Entry 2GBX (X-ray diffraction, 2.80 A resolution); this record covers chains E and F of the 6 polymer chains in the assembly.

# Chain E
Protein: Biphenyl 2,3-Dioxygenase Alpha Subunit
Organism: Sphingobium yanoikuyae
UniProtKB: A2TC87 (A2TC87_SPHYA); numbering as in UniProt (aligned over 1-454)
Amino-acid sequence (454 residues; numbered 1 to 454; the number before each row is that of its first residue):
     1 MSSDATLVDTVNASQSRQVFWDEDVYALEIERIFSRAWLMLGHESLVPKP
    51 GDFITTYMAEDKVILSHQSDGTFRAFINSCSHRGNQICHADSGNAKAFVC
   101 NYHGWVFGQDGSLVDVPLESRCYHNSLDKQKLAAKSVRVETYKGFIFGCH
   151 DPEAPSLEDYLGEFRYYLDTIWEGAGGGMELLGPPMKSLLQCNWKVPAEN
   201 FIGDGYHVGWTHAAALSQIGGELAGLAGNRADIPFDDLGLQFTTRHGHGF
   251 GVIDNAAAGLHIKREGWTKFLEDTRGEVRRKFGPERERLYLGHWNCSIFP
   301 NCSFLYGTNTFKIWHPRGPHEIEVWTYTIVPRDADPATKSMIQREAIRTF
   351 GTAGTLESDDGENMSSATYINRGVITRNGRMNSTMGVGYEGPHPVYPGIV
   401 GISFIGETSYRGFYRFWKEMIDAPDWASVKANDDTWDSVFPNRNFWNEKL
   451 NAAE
Not modelled in the structure: 1-5
Bound ions: 2Fe-2S cluster Fe: Cys-80, His-82, Cys-100, His-103; Fe ion: His-207, His-212, Asp-360
Residues lining bound ligands:
  - biphenyl (BNL): Asn-200, Phe-201, Asp-204, Gly-205, His-207, Val-208, Leu-223, Ile-253, Leu-260, His-293, Asn-295, Leu-305, Phe-350, Leu-356
  - 2Fe-2S cluster (FES): Cys-80, His-82, Arg-83, Asn-85, Cys-100, Tyr-102, His-103, Gly-104, Trp-105
Reported in the primary citation:
  - binding site for biphenyl: Gly-205, Leu-356
  - specificity-determining residues: Leu-223, Phe-235 (proposed by the authors, not directly observed)
  - specificity-determining residues: Leu-260, Thr-308, Leu-356

# Chain F
Protein: Biphenyl 2,3-Dioxygenase Beta Subunit
Organism: Sphingobium yanoikuyae
UniProtKB: A2TC88 (A2TC88_SPHYA); residues 1-174 here = UniProt positions 1-174
Amino-acid sequence (174 residues; row label = number of the first residue in the row):
     1 MSSEQIPVTPDVHYDIEAHYRAEVRMFQTGQYREWLQGMVAEDIHYWMPI
    51 YEQRLTRDRRPDPTPDDAAIYNDDFGELKQRVERLYSGQVWMEDPPSKIR
   101 YFVSNVEAFEAGNGELDVLSNILVYRNRRQTEVTVHTLGREDKLRRDGNG
   151 FKVFRRKLILDARVTQDKNLYFFC
Not modelled in the structure: 1-4
Bound ions: Zn2+ site 1 near His-19 (its only coordinating residue here); Zn2+ site 2 near His-45 (its only coordinating residue here); Zn2+ site 3 near His-136 (its only coordinating residue here)

# Interface between chain E and chain F
Contacting residue pairs (72; chain E residue first):
  Ala-90(E) with Gln-53(F); Leu-55(F), hydrophobic
  Asp-91(E) with Glu-52(F); Gln-53(F), hydrogen bond (side chain-backbone); Arg-163(F), salt bridge
  Ser-92(E) with Glu-52(F), hydrogen bond; Arg-60(F)
  Gly-93(E) with Arg-60(F)
  Asn-94(E) with Arg-57(F), hydrogen bond (backbone-side chain)
  Ala-95(E) with Arg-57(F)
  Pro-184(E) with Ile-50(F); Glu-52(F); Ala-68(F)
  Pro-185(E) with Ile-50(F); Arg-163(F), hydrogen bond (backbone-side chain)
  Met-186(E) with Ile-50(F), hydrophobic
  Lys-187(E) with Arg-163(F); Val-164(F); Thr-165(F), hydrogen bond (backbone-backbone)
  Ser-188(E) with Val-164(F); Thr-165(F)
  Leu-189(E) with Val-164(F), hydrophobic; Thr-165(F), hydrogen bond (backbone-backbone); Gln-166(F); Asp-167(F)
  Leu-190(E) with Lys-168(F)
  Trp-210(E) with Trp-91(F)
  Ala-214(E) with Gly-88(F); Gln-89(F)
  Gln-218(E) with Lys-79(F); Gln-80(F), hydrogen bond (side chain-backbone); Glu-83(F); Arg-84(F)
  Lys-263(E) with Asp-74(F), salt bridge; Glu-77(F), salt bridge
  Glu-323(E) with Val-164(F)
  Ser-340(E) with Asp-66(F), hydrogen bond
  Gln-343(E) with Asp-66(F), hydrogen bond (side chain-backbone); Asp-67(F); Ala-68(F)
  Arg-344(E) with Asn-72(F)
  Glu-345(E) with Glu-77(F)
  Ile-347(E) with Ala-69(F); Ile-70(F)
  Arg-348(E) with Asn-72(F), hydrogen bond (side chain-backbone); Asp-73(F), salt bridge; Glu-77(F), salt bridge; Arg-81(F)
  Thr-352(E) with Ile-70(F); Asn-169(F); Leu-170(F), hydrogen bond (backbone-backbone)
  Ala-353(E) with Ile-70(F), hydrophobic; Tyr-71(F); Arg-81(F), hydrogen bond (backbone-side chain); Leu-170(F); Tyr-171(F)
  Gly-354(E) with Tyr-171(F)
  Thr-355(E) with Arg-84(F), hydrogen bond (backbone-side chain)
  Ser-358(E) with Arg-84(F); Met-92(F); Asn-169(F); Tyr-171(F)
  Asp-359(E) with Arg-84(F), salt bridge; Val-90(F); Met-92(F)
  Gly-361(E) with Met-92(F); Lys-168(F)
  Glu-362(E) with Met-92(F), hydrogen bond (backbone-side chain); Arg-128(F), salt bridge; Arg-129(F), salt bridge; Lys-168(F)
  Ser-365(E) with Lys-168(F), hydrogen bond
Interface residues without a listed pair, chain E (37 interface residues in all): His-89, Gly-183, Ile-219, Ile-262
Interface residues without a listed pair, chain F (40 interface residues in all): Arg-54, Asp-58, Pro-65

# Overview
37 residues of chain E face 40 of chain F across their interface, with 15 hydrogen bonds and 8 salt bridges.
Polar contacts include Asp-91(E)/Arg-163(F), Lys-263(E)/Asp-74(F) and Lys-263(E)/Glu-77(F). Ligands of chain
E: 2Fe-2S cluster and biphenyl. From the paper: a binding site for biphenyl at Gly-205(E) and Leu-356(E);
specificity determinants Leu-223(E), Phe-235(E) and Leu-260(E) among others.
Here chain E is Biphenyl 2,3-Dioxygenase Alpha Subunit and chain F is Biphenyl 2,3-Dioxygenase Beta Subunit,
both from Sphingobium yanoikuyae. Entry 2GBX (Crystal Structure of Biphenyl 2,3-Dioxygenase from Sphingomonas
yanoikuyae B1 Bound to Biphenyl) was determined by X-ray diffraction (same publication as 2GBW and 2I7F).
